PDB entry 1B33 | X-ray diffraction, 2.30 A resolution | chains D and N of the 7 polymer chains in the assembly

== Chain D ==
Molecule: Allophycocyanin, beta chain
Organism: Mastigocladus laminosus
Notes: fragment: beta chains
Reference sequence: P00318 (PHAB_MASLA); residues 1-161 here = UniProt positions 1-161
Chain sequence (161 residues; numbered 1 to 161; the number before each row is that of its first residue):
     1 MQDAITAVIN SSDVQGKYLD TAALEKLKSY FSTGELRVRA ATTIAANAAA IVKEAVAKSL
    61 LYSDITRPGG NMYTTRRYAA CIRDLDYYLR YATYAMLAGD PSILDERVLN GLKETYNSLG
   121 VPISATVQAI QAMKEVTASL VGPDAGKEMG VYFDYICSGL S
Glycans and other covalent adducts: phycocyanobilin (CYC) linked to Cys81
Modified positions: Asn71 (n-methyl asparagine; MEN)
Construct notes: modified residue (71)
Small-molecule neighbours:
  - phycocyanobilin (CYC), molecule 1: Leu60, Ile65, Asn71, Met72, Arg76, Arg77, Ala80, Arg83, Asp84, Leu85, Tyr87, Tyr88, Tyr91, Arg107, Val108, Leu112, Thr115, Tyr116, Leu119, Val121, Pro122, Ala125, Thr126, Ala129
  - phycocyanobilin (CYC), molecule 2: Leu61, Tyr62, Thr66, Tyr73, Thr74, Thr75, Tyr78
Curated features (UniProtKB/Swiss-Prot):
  - binding site ((2R,3E)-phycocyanobilin): Cys81
  - modified residue: Asn71 (N4-methylasparagine)
Reported in the primary citation:
  - binding site for phycocyanobilin: Thr74, Tyr87

== Chain N ==
Molecule: Phycobilisome 7.8 kd linker polypeptide
Organism: Mastigocladus laminosus
Notes: fragment: peptide linker
Reference sequence: P20116 (PYC1_MASLA); residue numbers follow UniProt; this construct covers 1-67
Chain sequence (67 residues; numbered 1 to 67; the number before each row is that of its first residue):
     1 GRLFKITACV PSQTRIRTQR ELQNTYFTKL VPYENWFREQ QRIQKMGGKI VKVELATGKQ
    61 GINTGLA
Small-molecule neighbours:
  - phycocyanobilin (CYC), molecule 1: Arg2, Phe4, Tyr33, Trp36, Phe37, Gln40, Gln41, Gln44, Gly61
  - phycocyanobilin (CYC), molecule 2: Ser12, Arg20, Glu21, Leu22, Thr25
Reported in the primary citation:
  - binding site for phycocyanobilin: Phe37

== How chain D and chain N interact ==
Pairs across the interface - 40 pairs, chain D then chain N:
  Thr74(D) with Asn63(N)
  Arg76(D) with Arg2(N); Ile62(N), hydrogen bond (side chain-backbone); Asn63(N), hydrogen bond (side chain-backbone); Leu66(N)
  Arg77(D) with Gly61(N); Ile62(N), hydrogen bond (side chain-backbone); Asn63(N)
  Arg83(D) with Phe37(N)
  Asp84(D) with Phe37(N)
  Tyr87(D) with Phe37(N); Gln41(N)
  Tyr91(D) with Gln41(N), hydrogen bond
  Glu106(D) with Gln44(N)
  Arg107(D) with Gln44(N), hydrogen bond (backbone-side chain); Lys45(N)
  Asn110(D) with Gln40(N), hydrogen bond (backbone-side chain); Gln44(N); Gly48(N), hydrogen bond (side chain-backbone); Lys49(N); Ile50(N), hydrogen bond (side chain-backbone)
  Gly111(D) with Gln40(N); Ile50(N); Val53(N)
  Glu114(D) with Val51(N); Lys52(N), salt bridge; Val53(N), hydrogen bond (side chain-backbone)
  Thr115(D) with Phe4(N); Trp36(N), hydrogen bond; Val53(N)
  Asn117(D) with Gln60(N)
  Ser118(D) with Phe4(N); Glu54(N); Leu55(N); Gln60(N), hydrogen bond (backbone-side chain)
  Leu119(D) with Phe4(N), hydrophobic; Tyr33(N), hydrophobic; Leu55(N), hydrophobic; Gln60(N)
  Gly120(D) with Gln60(N)
Interface residues without a listed pair, chain D (21 interface residues in all): Asn71, Tyr73, Val108, Leu112
Interface features reported in the paper:
  - pairs named by the authors: Phe37(N)-Tyr87(D)

== Overview ==
21 residues of chain D face 22 of chain N across their interface; the contacts include 11 hydrogen bonds and 1
salt bridge. Among the polar pairs are Glu114(D)-Lys52(N), Arg76(D)-Ile62(N) and Arg76(D)-Asn63(N). The paper
describes a contact between Phe37(N) and Tyr87(D). The paper reports a binding site for phycocyanobilin at
Thr74(D), Tyr87(D) and Phe37(N).
Here chain D is Allophycocyanin, beta chain and chain N is Phycobilisome 7.8 kd linker polypeptide, both from
Mastigocladus laminosus. Entry 1B33 (Structure of light harvesting complex of allophycocyanin alpha and beta
chains/core-linker complex AP*LC7.8) was determined by X-ray diffraction.
